5D54 - chains A and B; structure by X-ray diffraction, 1.50 A resolution.

== Chain A ==
Protein: Insulin B chain
Source organism: Sus scrofa
UniProtKB: P01315 (INS_PIG); residues 1-21 here correspond to UniProt positions 88-108 (UniProt number = residue number + 87)
Sequence (21 residues; row label = number of the first residue in the row):
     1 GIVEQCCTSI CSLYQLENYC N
Cystine bridges: C6-C11

== Chain B ==
Protein: Insulin A chain
Source organism: Sus scrofa
UniProtKB: P01315 (INS_PIG); residues 1-30 here correspond to UniProt positions 25-54 (UniProt number = residue number + 24)
Sequence (30 residues; row label = number of the first residue in the row):
     1 FVNQHLCGSH LVEALYLVCG ERGFFYTPKA

== How chain A and chain B interact ==
Cross-chain cystine bridges: C7(A)-C7(B), C20(A)-C19(B)
Pairs across the interface (38):
  G1(A) - A30(B)
  I2(A) - L11(B)  hydrophobic
  I2(A) - L15(B)  hydrophobic
  V3(A) - P28(B)
  C6(A) - Q4(B)
  C6(A) - H5(B)
  C6(A) - L6(B)  hydrogen bond (backbone-backbone)
  C6(A) - L11(B)  hydrophobic
  C7(A) - H5(B)
  C7(A) - L6(B)
  C7(A) - C7(B)  disulfide
  T8(A) - H5(B)
  S9(A) - H5(B)
  I10(A) - N3(B)
  I10(A) - Q4(B)
  I10(A) - H5(B)
  C11(A) - V2(B)
  C11(A) - N3(B)
  C11(A) - Q4(B)  hydrogen bond (backbone-backbone)
  C11(A) - L6(B)  hydrophobic
  S12(A) - V2(B)
  S12(A) - N3(B)
  L13(A) - V2(B)
  L13(A) - V18(B)  hydrophobic
  L16(A) - V2(B)  hydrophobic
  L16(A) - L11(B)  hydrophobic
  L16(A) - L15(B)
  E17(A) - V18(B)
  N18(A) - F25(B)
  Y19(A) - L15(B)  hydrophobic
  Y19(A) - F24(B)
  Y19(A) - F25(B)  hydrogen bond (backbone-backbone)
  C20(A) - C19(B)  disulfide
  C20(A) - G23(B)
  N21(A) - R22(B)  hydrogen bond (side chain-backbone)
  N21(A) - G23(B)  hydrogen bond (backbone-backbone)
  N21(A) - F24(B)
  N21(A) - F25(B)
Interface residues without a listed pair, chain A (18 interface residues in all): E4
Interface residues without a listed pair, chain B (19 interface residues in all): A14, Y26, T27

== Summary ==
Chain A and chain B form an interface of 18 and 19 residues respectively, with 2 disulfide bonds and 5
hydrogen bonds. Polar pairs include N21(A)-R22(B), C6(A)-L6(B) and C11(A)-Q4(B).
Here chain A is Insulin B chain and chain B is Insulin A chain, both from Sus scrofa. Entry 5D54 (In meso
X-ray crystallography structure of insulin at 100 K) was determined by X-ray diffraction (same publication as
5D52, 5D53 and 5D5E).
